Entry 7E97 (X-ray diffraction, 2.70 A resolution); this record covers chains B and C of the 4 polymer chains in the assembly.

== Chain B ==
Name: Extracellular giant hemoglobin major globin subunit A2
From: Oligobrachia mashikoi
UniProt: Q7M413 (GLBA2_OLIMA); residues 1-142 here correspond to UniProt positions 17-158 (UniProt number = residue number + 16)
Amino-acid sequence (142 residues; each row starts with the number of its first residue):
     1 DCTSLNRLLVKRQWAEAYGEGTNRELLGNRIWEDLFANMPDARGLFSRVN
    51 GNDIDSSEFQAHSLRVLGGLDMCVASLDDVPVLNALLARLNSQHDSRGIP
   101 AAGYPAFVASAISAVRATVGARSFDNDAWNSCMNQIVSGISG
Disulfide bonds: C2-C132
Metal / ion sites: heme Fe: H94 (together with oxygen molecule)
Ligand contacts:
  - heme (HEM): L45, F46, R48, V49, H62, R65, V66, G69, L70, L90, H94, R97, I99, G103, Y104, F107, I136, V137, I140
  - heme / oxygen molecule: W32, L45, F46, R48, V49, H62, R65, V66, G69, L70, L90, H94, R97, I99, G103, Y104, F107, I136, V137, I140
  - oxygen molecule (OXY): W32, F46, H62, V66, H94
UniProt features mapped onto this chain:
  - binding site (hydrogen sulfide): C73
  - binding site (heme b): H94

== Chain C ==
Name: Extracellular giant hemoglobin major globin subunit B2
From: Oligobrachia mashikoi
UniProt: Q7M418 (GLBB2_OLIMA); residues 1-147 here correspond to UniProt positions 17-163 (UniProt number = residue number + 16)
Amino-acid sequence (147 residues; each row starts with the number of its first residue):
     1 SSCCSSEDRANVMHNWDAAWSAAYSDRRVALAQAVFASLFSRDAAAQGLF
    51 SGVSADNPDSADFRAHCVRVVNGLDVAINMLNDPAVLNEQLAHLSAQHQA
   101 RAGVAAAHFDVMAEAFAEVMPQVSSCFSSDSWNRCFARIANGISAGL
Disulfide bonds: C4-C135
Metal / ion sites: heme Fe: H98 (together with oxygen molecule)
Ligand contacts:
  - heme (HEM): A46, L49, F50, G52, V53, H66, R69, V70, G73, L74, L94, Q97, H98, R101, V104, H108, F109, M112, F136, I143
  - heme / oxygen molecule: F36, A46, L49, F50, G52, V53, H66, R69, V70, G73, L74, L94, Q97, H98, R101, V104, H108, F109, M112, F136, I143
  - oxygen molecule (OXY): F36, F50, H66, V70, H98, M112
UniProt features mapped onto this chain:
  - binding site (hydrogen sulfide): C67
  - binding site (heme b): H98
Reported in the primary citation:
  - conformationally variable residues (side-chain flip): R101

== Interface between chain B and chain C ==
Pairs across the interface (46):
  K11(B) - A22(C)  hydrogen bond (side chain-backbone)
  K11(B) - A23(C)
  K11(B) - Y24(C)  hydrogen bond (side chain-backbone)
  K11(B) - S25(C)
  W14(B) - A22(C)
  A15(B) - S21(C)
  A15(B) - A23(C)  hydrophobic
  E20(B) - D17(C)
  E20(B) - N79(C)
  G21(B) - M13(C)
  G21(B) - N79(C)  hydrogen bond (backbone-side chain)
  T22(B) - N82(C)
  R24(B) - D17(C)  salt bridge
  R24(B) - D75(C)  salt bridge
  R24(B) - N79(C)  hydrogen bond
  E25(B) - D83(C)
  R48(B) - H93(C)
  S57(B) - A85(C)
  S57(B) - E89(C)
  E58(B) - E89(C)
  Q60(B) - V86(C)
  A61(B) - V86(C)
  A61(B) - E89(C)
  A61(B) - Q90(C)
  L64(B) - M80(C)  hydrophobic
  R65(B) - Q90(C)  hydrogen bond
  R65(B) - H93(C)
  G68(B) - N72(C)  hydrogen bond (backbone-side chain)
  D71(B) - A22(C)
  D71(B) - R28(C)  salt bridge
  D71(B) - N72(C)
  M72(B) - R28(C)
  M72(B) - R69(C)
  M72(B) - N72(C)
  A75(B) - A22(C)  hydrophobic
  A75(B) - R28(C)
  D78(B) - S25(C)  hydrogen bond
  D79(B) - V29(C)
  P81(B) - A61(C)
  V82(B) - R64(C)
  V82(B) - A65(C)  hydrophobic
  A85(B) - A61(C)
  A85(B) - A65(C)  hydrophobic
  L86(B) - A65(C)
  R89(B) - V53(C)
  R89(B) - R69(C)
Also at the interface, not in a pair above, chain B (28 interface residues in all): R12, Y18
Also at the interface, not in a pair above, chain C (29 interface residues in all): H14, D62, V68, V76

== Overview ==
The interface between chain B and chain C involves 28 residues on one side and 29 on the other; the contacts
include 7 hydrogen bonds and 3 salt bridges. Among the polar pairs are R24(B)-D17(C), R24(B)-D75(C) and
D71(B)-R28(C). Heme is bound between chain B and chain C. The paper reports conformational variability at
R101(C).
Chain B is Extracellular giant hemoglobin major globin subunit A2 and chain C is Extracellular giant
hemoglobin major globin subunit B2, both from Oligobrachia mashikoi; the structure, Oxy-deoxy intermediate of
400 kDa giant hemoglobin at 58% oxygen saturation, was determined by X-ray diffraction together with 7E96,
7E98 and 7E99 from the same study.
